Entry 2VYZ (X-ray diffraction, 1.80 A resolution); this record covers chain A.

[Chain A]
Protein: Neural hemoglobin
From: Cerebratulus lacteus
UniProtKB: O76242 (GLBN_CERLA); residues 0-109 here correspond to UniProt positions 1-110 (UniProt number = residue number + 1)
Amino-acid sequence (110 residues; each row starts with the number of its first residue; numbering starts at 0):
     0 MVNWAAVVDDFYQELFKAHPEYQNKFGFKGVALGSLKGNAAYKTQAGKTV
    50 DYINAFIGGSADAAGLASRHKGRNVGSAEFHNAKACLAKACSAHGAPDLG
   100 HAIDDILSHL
Construct notes: engineered mutation Phe55 (Ala56 in O76242)
Metal / ion sites: heme Fe: His69 (together with oxygen molecule)
Ligand contacts:
  - heme (HEM): Phe10, Tyr11, Leu14, Tyr21, Lys24, Phe25, Gly26, Gln44, Lys47, Thr48, Tyr51, Leu65, Arg68, His69, Arg72, Val74, Glu78, Phe79, Ala82, Leu86, Ile102
  - oxygen molecule (OXY): Tyr11, Phe25, Gln44, Thr48, His69
Curated features (UniProtKB/Swiss-Prot):
  - binding site (heme): His69
Reported in the primary citation:
  - conformationally variable residues (side-chain flip): Gln44
  - binding site for oxygen molecule: Gln44
  - contacts within the chain: Tyr11-Gln44, Tyr11-Thr48 (hydrogen bond)
  - mutagenesis - A55F (>3-4-fold): decreased binding to O2
  - mutagenesis - A55F (5-fold): decreased binding to NO
  - mutagenesis - A55F (>3-4-fold): decreased binding to oxygen molecule
  - mutagenesis - Q44F (10-fold), Q44H (10-fold), Q44W (10-fold): decreased binding to CO

[In short]
Bound to chain A: heme and oxygen molecule. From UniProt: heme-binding residue His69. From the paper: a
binding site for oxygen molecule at Gln44; Q44F, Q44H and Q44W reduce binding to CO.
Chain A is Neural hemoglobin (Cerebratulus lacteus); the structure, Mutant Ala55Phe of Cerebratulus lacteus
mini-hemoglobin, was determined by X-ray diffraction, deposited together with 2VYY.
